Entry 1NHR (X-ray diffraction, 2.10 A resolution); this record covers chain A.

Chain A:
Molecule: NADH peroxidase
Source organism: Enterococcus faecalis
Notes: EC 1.11.1.1
UniProtKB: P37062 (NAPE_ENTFA); residues 1-447 here = UniProt positions 1-447
Chain sequence (447 residues; row label = number of the first residue in the row):
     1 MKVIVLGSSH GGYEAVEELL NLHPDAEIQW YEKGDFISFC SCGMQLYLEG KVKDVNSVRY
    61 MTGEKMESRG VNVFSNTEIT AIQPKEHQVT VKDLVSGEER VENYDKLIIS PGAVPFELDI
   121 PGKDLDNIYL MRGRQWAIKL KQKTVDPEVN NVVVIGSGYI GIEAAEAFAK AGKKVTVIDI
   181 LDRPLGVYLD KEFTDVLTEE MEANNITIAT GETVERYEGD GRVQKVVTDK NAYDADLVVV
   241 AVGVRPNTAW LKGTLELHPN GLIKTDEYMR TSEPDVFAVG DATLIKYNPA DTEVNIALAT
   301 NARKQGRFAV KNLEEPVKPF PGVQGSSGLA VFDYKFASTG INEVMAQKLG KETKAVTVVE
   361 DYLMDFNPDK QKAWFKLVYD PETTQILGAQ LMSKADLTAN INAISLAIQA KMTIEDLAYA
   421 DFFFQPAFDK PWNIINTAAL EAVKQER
Sequence notes: engineered mutation Cys-40 (Leu in P37062)
Cystine bridges: Cys-40/Cys-42
Residues lining bound ligands: FAD (flavin-adenine dinucleotide): Leu-6, Gly-7, Ser-8, Ser-9, His-10, Gly-11, Gly-12, Tyr-31, Glu-32, Lys-33, Ser-41, Cys-42, Met-44, Thr-77, Glu-78, Ile-79, Ser-110, Pro-111, Gly-112, Ala-113, Met-131, Arg-132, Tyr-159, Ile-160, Glu-163, Asn-247, Trp-250, Val-279, Gly-280, Asp-281, Ala-297, Leu-298, Ala-299, Thr-300, Ala-302
UniProt features mapped onto this chain:
  - active site: His-10 (Proton acceptor), Cys-42 (Redox-active)
  - binding site (FAD): Gly-7 to Gly-11, Glu-32, Cys-42, Ser-110 to Ala-113, Arg-132, Asp-281, Ala-299
  - binding site (NAD(+)): Ile-160, Asp-179, Tyr-188, Gly-243, Ala-297, Gly-328
  - modified residue: Cys-42 (Cysteine sulfenic acid (-SOH))

Overview:
Chain A binds flavin-adenine dinucleotide. From UniProt: active-site residues His-10 and Cys-42, 14
FAD-binding residues and 6 NAD+-binding residues.
Chain A is NADH peroxidase (Enterococcus faecalis); the structure, An L40C mutation converts the
cysteine-sulfenic acid redox centre in enterococcal NADH peroxidase to a disulfide, was determined by X-ray
diffraction, deposited together with 1NHS.
